Entry 6TB4 (electron microscopy, 3.80 A resolution); this record covers chains M and D of the 13 polymer chains in the assembly.

[Chain M]
Name: TATA-box Binding Protein (TBP)
Organism: Komagataella phaffii (strain GS115 / ATCC 20864)
Chain sequence (243 residues; each row starts with the number of its first residue; numbers below 1 keep their minus sign (Met-2 is residue -2)):
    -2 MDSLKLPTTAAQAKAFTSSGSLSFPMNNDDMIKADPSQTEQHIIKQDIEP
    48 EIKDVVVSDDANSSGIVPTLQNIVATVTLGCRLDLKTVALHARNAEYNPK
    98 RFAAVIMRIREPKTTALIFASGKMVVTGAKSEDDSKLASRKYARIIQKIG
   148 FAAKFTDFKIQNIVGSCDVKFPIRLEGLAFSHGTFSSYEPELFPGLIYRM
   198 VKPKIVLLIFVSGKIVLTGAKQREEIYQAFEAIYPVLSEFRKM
Not modelled in the structure: -2 to 60

[Chain D]
Name: Subunit of the SAGA and SAGA-like transcriptional regulatory complexes, interacts with Spt15p to act
Organism: Komagataella phaffii (strain GS115 / ATCC 20864)
Reference sequence: C4R3E4 (C4R3E4_KOMPG); residues 1-341 here = UniProt positions 1-341
Chain sequence (341 residues; row label = number of the first residue in the row):
     1 MTDAKDKDHKYRYRMEIQQMMFVSGETNDPPVETTSLIEDIVRSQVVEIV
    51 LHSSQTALSRGTKSIVPEDVIFLIRHDKAKVNRLRTYLSWKDVRKNAKDQ
   101 QSGDLADIGGDDLLDNSTSQVAASGAPGAPGSSSSTSMDSKMLSKYKKSK
   151 IRLPWELQFVFTEQPLDTNEDDAEDEDERAATLASLKRLKTNDERTKNMT
   201 KEEYVHWSECRQASFTFRKAKRFREWCGLSHLAESRPSDDVIDILGFLTF
   251 EMVCSITEEALIVKMLEEQNGDLASSTTTIQKLQESHRKRKHLFDGPDKD
   301 VRPITSGHVLEAWRRLQKRNVEKKAIRNFQGGKLRSRVQLI
Not modelled in the structure: 1-14, 90-184, 269-289, 340-341

[Chain M / chain D interface]
Contacting residue pairs (34; chain M residue first):
  Arg171(M) - Asn198(D)
  Arg171(M) - Met199(D)
  Leu172(M) - Tyr204(D)
  Glu173(M) - Thr196(D)
  Glu173(M) - Lys197(D)
  Glu173(M) - Tyr204(D)
  Glu173(M) - Trp207(D)
  Gly174(M) - Lys197(D)
  Phe177(M) - Asp193(D)
  Phe177(M) - Glu194(D)
  Tyr185(M) - Tyr204(D)
  Tyr185(M) - Trp207(D)
  Tyr185(M) - Ser208(D)  hydrogen bond
  Tyr185(M) - Arg211(D)
  Pro187(M) - Arg211(D)
  Pro187(M) - Phe250(D)  hydrophobic
  Glu188(M) - Arg85(D)  salt bridge
  Glu188(M) - Ser214(D)
  Glu188(M) - Gly246(D)
  Glu188(M) - Phe247(D)  hydrogen bond (side chain-backbone)
  Glu188(M) - Phe250(D)
  Leu189(M) - Val81(D)
  Leu189(M) - Leu84(D)  hydrophobic
  Leu189(M) - Arg85(D)
  Leu189(M) - Leu88(D)
  Leu189(M) - Phe247(D)  hydrophobic
  Phe190(M) - Leu88(D)  hydrophobic
  Phe190(M) - Arg211(D)
  Pro191(M) - Arg211(D)
  Pro191(M) - Gln212(D)
  Gly192(M) - Arg211(D)
  Leu193(M) - Tyr204(D)
  Val208(M) - Tyr204(D)  hydrophobic
  Lys239(M) - Met199(D)
Other interface residues (no listed pair), chain D (22 interface residues in all): Lys190, Thr216, Asp243
Interface features reported in the paper:
  - interface residues, chain M: Leu189(M)

[Overview]
Chain M and chain D form an interface of 15 and 22 residues respectively, with 2 hydrogen bonds and 1 salt
bridge. Polar pairs include Glu188(M)-Arg85(D), Tyr185(M)-Ser208(D) and Glu188(M)-Phe247(D). The paper reports
the interface residue Leu189(M).
Here chain M is TATA-box Binding Protein (TBP) and chain D is Subunit of the SAGA and SAGA-like
transcriptional regulatory complexes, interacts with Spt15p to act, both from Komagataella phaffii (strain
GS115 / ATCC 20864). Entry 6TB4 (Structure of SAGA bound to TBP) was determined by electron microscopy.
